PDB entry 2DXC | X-ray diffraction, 1.90 A resolution | chains B and L of the 12 polymer chains in the assembly

# Chain B
Name: Thiocyanate hydrolase subunit beta
From: Thiobacillus thioparus
Notes: EC 3.5.5.8
UniProt: O66186 (SCNB_THITI); residues 1-157 here correspond to UniProt positions 0-156 (UniProt number = residue number - 1)
Amino-acid sequence (157 residues; each row starts with the number of its first residue):
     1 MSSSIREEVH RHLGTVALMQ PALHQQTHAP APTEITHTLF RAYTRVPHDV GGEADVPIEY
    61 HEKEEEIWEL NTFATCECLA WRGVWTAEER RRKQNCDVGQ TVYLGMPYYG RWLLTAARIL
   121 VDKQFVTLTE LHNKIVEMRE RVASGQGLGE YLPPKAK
Not modelled in the structure: 1-2, 155-157

# Chain L
Name: Thiocyanate hydrolase subunit gamma
From: Thiobacillus thioparus
Notes: EC 3.5.5.8
UniProt: O66188 (SCNC_THITI); residues 1-243 here correspond to UniProt positions 0-242 (UniProt number = residue number - 1)
Amino-acid sequence (243 residues; numbered 1 to 243; the number before each row is that of its first residue):
     1 MSADHDHDHD HDHDHKPAPM VEEVSDFEIL EMAVRELAIE KGLFSAEDHR VWKDYVHTLG
    61 PLPAARLVAK AWLDPEYKKL CIEDGVEASK AVGVNWVTSP PTQFGTPSDY CNLRVLADSP
   121 TLKHVVVCTL CSCYPRPILG QSPEWYRSPN YRRRLVRWPR QVLAEFGLQL PSEVQIRVAD
   181 SNQKTRYIVM PVRPEGTDGW TEDQLAEIVT RDCLIGVAVP KPGITVNAKR PVLKANRPVH
   241 HDH
Not modelled in the structure: 1-23, 240-243
Modified positions: C131 (3-sulfinoalanine; CSD); C133 (s-hydroxycysteine; CSO)
Metal / ion sites: Co3+: C128, C131, S132, C133

# How chain B and chain L interact
Contacting residue pairs - 7 pairs, chain B then chain L:
  H28(B) with R153(L)
  A29(B) with P149(L), hydrophobic
  A31(B) with L233(L), hydrophobic
  T33(B) with N236(L)
  H37(B) with D26(L), salt bridge
  F40(B) with D26(L); F27(L), hydrophobic
Other interface residues (no listed pair), chain B (8 interface residues in all): P32, I35
Other interface residues (no listed pair), chain L (7 interface residues in all): K234

# Summary
8 residues of chain B face 7 of chain L across their interface; the contacts include 1 salt bridge. The
salt-bridged pair is H37(B)-D26(L). The Co3+ site is built by C128(L), C131(L), S132(L) and C133(L).
Chain B is Thiocyanate hydrolase subunit beta and chain L is Thiocyanate hydrolase subunit gamma, both from
Thiobacillus thioparus; the structure, Recombinant thiocyanate hydrolase, fully-matured form, was determined
by X-ray diffraction together with 2ZZD and 2DXB from the same study.
